Entry 7Q56 (electron microscopy, 7.10 A resolution (low resolution: residue-level contacts below are approximate; hydrogen-bond / salt-bridge calls are withheld)); this record covers chains O and P of the 16 polymer chains in the assembly.

== Chain O ==
Molecule: Glyceraldehyde-3-phosphate dehydrogenase B, chloroplastic
From: Spinacia oleracea
UniProtKB: P12860 (G3PB_SPIOL); the construct lacks a stretch of the UniProt sequence and is renumbered around it, so the offset changes along the chain: 0-18 = UniProt 84-102; 19-34 = UniProt 105-120; 36-60 = UniProt 121-145; 61-122 = UniProt 147-208; 4 more segments
Amino-acid sequence (368 residues; numbered 0 to 362 plus 7 insertion-coded residues; 2 numbers in that range are skipped by the numbering (no residue carries them; nothing is unmodelled there); the number before each row is that of its first residue; a row labelled like 18A-18B holds insertion residues (18A, then the next letters in order); numbering starts at 0):
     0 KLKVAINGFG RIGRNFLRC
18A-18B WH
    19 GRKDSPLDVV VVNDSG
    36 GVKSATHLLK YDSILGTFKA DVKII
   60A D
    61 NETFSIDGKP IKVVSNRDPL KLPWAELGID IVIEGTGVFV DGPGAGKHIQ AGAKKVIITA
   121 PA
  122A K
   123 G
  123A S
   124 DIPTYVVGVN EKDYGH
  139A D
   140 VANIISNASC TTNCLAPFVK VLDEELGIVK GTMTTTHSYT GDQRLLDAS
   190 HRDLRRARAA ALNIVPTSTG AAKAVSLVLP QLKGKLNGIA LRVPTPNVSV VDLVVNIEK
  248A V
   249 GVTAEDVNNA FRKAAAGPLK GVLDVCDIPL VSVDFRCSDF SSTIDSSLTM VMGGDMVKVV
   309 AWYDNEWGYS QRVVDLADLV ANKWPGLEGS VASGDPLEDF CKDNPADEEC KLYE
Swiss-Prot annotation at these positions:
  - active site: Cys-149 (Nucleophile)
  - binding site (NADP(+)): Arg-10, Ile-11, Asp-32, Arg-77, Asn-313
  - binding site (D-glyceraldehyde 3-phosphate): Ser-148 to Thr-150, Thr-179, Arg-195, Thr-208, Gly-209, Arg-231
  - site: His-176 (Activates thiol group during catalysis)
Disulfides: Cys-349/Cys-358
Small-molecule neighbours: NAD (nicotinamide-adenine-dinucleotide): Asn-6, Gly-7, Phe-8, Gly-9, Arg-10, Ile-11, Gly-12, Arg-13, Asn-31, Asn-76, Arg-77, Gly-95, Thr-96, Val-98, Phe-99, Thr-119, Thr-179, Asp-181, Arg-231, Asn-313, Glu-314, Tyr-317
From the paper describing this entry:
  - catalytic residues: Cys-149 (citing earlier work)

== Chain P ==
Molecule: Glyceraldehyde-3-phosphate dehydrogenase A, chloroplastic
From: Spinacia oleracea
UniProtKB: P19866 (G3PA_SPIOL); residues 0-335 here correspond to UniProt positions 66-401 (UniProt number = residue number + 66)
Amino-acid sequence (337 residues; row label = number of the first residue in the row; numbering starts at 0):
     0 KLKVAINGFG RIGRNFLRCW HGRKDSPLDV VVINDTGGVK QASHLLKYDS ILGTFDADVK
    60 TAGDSAISVD GKVIKVVSDR NPVNLPWGDM GIDLVIEGTG VFVDRDGAGK HLQAGAKKVL
   120 ITAPGKGDIP TYVVGVNEEG YTHADTIISN ASCTTNCLAP FVKVLDQKFG IIKGTMTTTH
   180 SYTGDQRLLD ASHRDLRRAR AACLNIVPTS TGAAKAVALV LPNLKGKLNG IALRVPTPNV
   240 SVVDLVVQVS KKTFAEEVNA AFRESADNEL KGILSVCDEP LVSIDFRCTD VSSTIDSSLT
   300 MVMGDDMVKV IAWYDNEWGY SQRVVDLADI VANKWQA
Differences from the reference sequence: insertion (336)
Swiss-Prot annotation at these positions:
  - active site: Cys-152 (Nucleophile)
  - binding site (NADP(+)): Arg-10, Ile-11, Asp-34, Arg-79, Asn-315
  - binding site (D-glyceraldehyde 3-phosphate): Ser-151 to Thr-153, Thr-182, Arg-197, Thr-210, Gly-211, Arg-233
  - site: His-179 (Activates thiol group during catalysis)
Small-molecule neighbours: NAD (nicotinamide-adenine-dinucleotide): Asn-6, Gly-7, Phe-8, Gly-9, Arg-10, Ile-11, Gly-12, Arg-13, Asn-33, Asp-34, Thr-35, Asp-78, Arg-79, Gly-97, Thr-98, Thr-121, Ser-151, Cys-152, Thr-182, Asp-184, Asn-315, Tyr-319

== Chain O / chain P interface ==
Contacting residue pairs - 15 pairs, chain O then chain P:
  His-42(O) / Glu-278(P)
  His-42(O) / Pro-279(P)
  Tyr-46(O) / Glu-278(P)
  Tyr-46(O) / Leu-280(P)
  Asp-47(O) / Ile-283(P)
  Asp-47(O) / Asp-284(P)
  Ser-48(O) / Ile-283(P)
  Gly-51(O) / Ile-283(P)
  Leu-201(O) / Leu-203(P)
  Ile-276(O) / Tyr-47(P)
  Leu-278(O) / Tyr-47(P)
  Val-281(O) / Asp-48(P)
  Val-281(O) / Ser-49(P)
  Val-281(O) / Gly-52(P)
  Asp-282(O) / Tyr-47(P)
Also at the interface, not in a pair above, chain O (11 interface residues in all): Ile-49
Also at the interface, not in a pair above, chain P (11 interface residues in all): Thr-53

== Overview ==
Chain O and chain P each contribute 11 residues to their interface. Chain O binds NAD. Ligands of chain P:
NAD. From UniProt: active-site residue Cys-149(O), 5 NADP+-binding residues and 8 D-glyceraldehyde
3-phosphate-binding residues on chain O; active-site residue Cys-152(P) on chain P. From the paper: the
catalytic residue Cys-149(O).
Chain O is Glyceraldehyde-3-phosphate dehydrogenase B, chloroplastic and chain P is Glyceraldehyde-3-phosphate
dehydrogenase A, chloroplastic, both from Spinacia oleracea; the structure, Single Particle Cryo-EM structure
of photosynthetic A8B8 glyceraldehyde-3-phosphate dehydrogenase (minor conformer) from Spinacia oleracea, was
determined by electron microscopy together with 7Q53, 7Q54, 7Q55 and 7Q57 from the same study.
